6OES - chains A and B of the 10 polymer chains in the assembly; structure by electron microscopy, 3.06 A resolution.

# Chain A
Molecule: V(D)J recombination-activating protein 1
Source organism: Mus musculus
Notes: EC 3.1.-.-, 2.3.2.27
UniProtKB: P15919 (RAG1_MOUSE); numbering as in UniProt (aligned over 1-1040)
Amino-acid sequence (1040 residues; row label = number of the first residue in the row):
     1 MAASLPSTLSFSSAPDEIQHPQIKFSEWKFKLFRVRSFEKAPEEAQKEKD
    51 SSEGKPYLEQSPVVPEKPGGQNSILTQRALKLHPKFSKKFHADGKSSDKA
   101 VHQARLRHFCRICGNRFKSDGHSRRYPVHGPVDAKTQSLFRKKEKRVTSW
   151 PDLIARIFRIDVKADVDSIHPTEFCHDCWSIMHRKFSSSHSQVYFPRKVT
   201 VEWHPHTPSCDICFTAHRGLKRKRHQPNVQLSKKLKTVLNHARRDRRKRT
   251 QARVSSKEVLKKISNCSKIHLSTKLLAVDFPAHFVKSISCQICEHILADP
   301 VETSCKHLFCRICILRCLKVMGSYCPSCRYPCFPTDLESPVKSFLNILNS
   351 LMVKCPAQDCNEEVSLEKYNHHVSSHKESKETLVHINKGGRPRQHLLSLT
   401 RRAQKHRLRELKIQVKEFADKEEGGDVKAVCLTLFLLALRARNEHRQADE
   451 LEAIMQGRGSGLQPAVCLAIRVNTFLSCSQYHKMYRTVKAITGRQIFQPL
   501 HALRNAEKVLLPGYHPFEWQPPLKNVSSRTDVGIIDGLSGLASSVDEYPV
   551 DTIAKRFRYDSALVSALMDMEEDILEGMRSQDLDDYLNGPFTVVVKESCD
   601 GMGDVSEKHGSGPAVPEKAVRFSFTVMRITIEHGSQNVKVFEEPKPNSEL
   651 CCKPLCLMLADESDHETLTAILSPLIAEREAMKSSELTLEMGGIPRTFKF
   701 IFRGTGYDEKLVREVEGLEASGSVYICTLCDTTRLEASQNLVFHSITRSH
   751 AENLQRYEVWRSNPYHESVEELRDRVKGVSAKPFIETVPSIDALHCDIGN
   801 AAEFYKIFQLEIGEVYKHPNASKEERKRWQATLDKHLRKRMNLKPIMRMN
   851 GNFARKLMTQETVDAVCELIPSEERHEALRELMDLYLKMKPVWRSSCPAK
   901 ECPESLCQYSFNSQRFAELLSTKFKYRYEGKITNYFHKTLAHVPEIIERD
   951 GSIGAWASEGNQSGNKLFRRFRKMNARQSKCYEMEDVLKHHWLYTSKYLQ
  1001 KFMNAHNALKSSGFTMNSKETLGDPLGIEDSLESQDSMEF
Disordered / not traced: 1-460, 1009-1040
Differences from the reference sequence: engineered mutation Gln962 (Glu in P15919)
Metal / ion sites: Ca2+: Asp600, Gly601 (shared with 1 residue of chain F); Zn2+: Cys727, Cys730, His937, His942
Swiss-Prot annotation at these positions:
  - zinc finger: Cys290 to Arg329 (RING-type), Leu351 to Lys380 (RAG1-type)
  - DNA-binding region: Gly389 to Gln456 (NBD)
  - binding site (Zn(2+)): Cys266, His270, Cys290, Cys293, His295, Cys305, His307, Cys310, Cys313, Cys325, Cys328, Cys355, Cys360, His372, His376
  - binding site (a divalent metal cation): Asp600, Asp708
  - site: Trp893 (Essential for DNA hairpin formation, participates in base-stacking interactions near the cleavage site)
  - cross-link: Lys233 (Glycyl lysine isopeptide (Lys-Gly) (interchain with G-Cter in ubiquitin))
  - mutagenesis: Lys233 (K233M: Abolishes autoubiquitination), His307 (H307A: Displays lower E3 ligase activity and affects the joining step of V(D)J recombination), Cys325 (C325G: Loss of E3 ligase activity and affects the joining step of V(D)J recombination), Arg391 (R391A: Defects in converting nicked products to hairpins; R391L: Impairs DNA-binding and hairpin formation while maintaining some nicking activity), Arg393 (R393A: Impairs DNA-binding and hairpin formation while maintaining some nicking activity), Arg401 (R401A: Allows robust hairpin activity), Arg402 (R402A: Defects in converting nicked products to hairpins), Lys405 (K405A: Reduced hairpin activity), His406 (H406A: Allows robust hairpin activity), Arg407 (R407A: Impairs DNA-binding and reduces hairpin formation without affecting nicking activity), Asn443 (N443A: Impairs DNA-binding; when associated with A-445), His445 (H445A: Impairs DNA-binding; when associated with A-443), 22 further mutagenesis entries in UniProt
Reported in the primary citation:
  - binding site for the 50-nt DNA strand: Met847, Arg848
  - mutagenesis - E962Q: abolished catalytic activity (disintegration reaction) (citing earlier work)
  - mutagenesis - R848A (2 fold): increased catalytic activity on disintegration
  - mutagenesis - R848A (3 fold): increased catalytic activity (strand-transfer reaction)
  - binding site for the 61-nt DNA strand: Met847

# Chain B
Molecule: V(D)J recombination-activating protein 2
Source organism: Mus musculus
UniProtKB: P21784 (RAG2_MOUSE); residues 1-527 here = UniProt positions 1-527
Amino-acid sequence (527 residues; numbered 1 to 527; the number before each row is that of its first residue):
     1 MSLQMVTVGHNIALIQPGFSLMNFDGQVFFFGQKGWPKRSCPTGVFHFDI
    51 KQNHLKLKPAIFSKDSCYLPPLRYPATCSYKGSIDSDKHQYIIHGGKTPN
   101 NELSDKIYIMSVACKNNKKVTFRCTEKDLVGDVPEPRYGHSIDVVYSRGK
   151 SMGVLFGGRSYMPSTQRTTEKWNSVADCLPHVFLIDFEFGCATSYILPEL
   201 QDGLSFHVSIARNDTVYILGGHSLASNIRPANLYRIRVDLPLGTPAVNCT
   251 VLPGGISVSSAILTQTNNDEFVIVGGYQLENQKRMVCSLVSLGDNTIEIS
   301 EMETPDWTSDIKHSKIWFGSNMGNGTIFLGIPGDNKQAMSEAFYFYTLRC
   351 SEEDLSEDQKIVSNSQTSTEDPGDSTPFEDSEEFCFSAEATSFDGDDEFD
   401 TYNEDDEDDESVTGYWITCCPTCDVDINTWVPFYSTELNKPAMIYCSHGD
   451 GHWVHAQCMDLEERTLIHLSEGSNKYYCNEHVQIARALQTPKRNPPLQKP
   501 PMKSLHKKGSGKVLTPAKKSFLRRLFD
Disordered / not traced: 82-87, 351-527
Swiss-Prot annotation at these positions:
  - zinc finger: Trp416 to Ile484 (PHD-type)
  - binding site (Zn(2+)): Cys419, Cys423, Cys446, His452, His455, Cys458, Cys478, His481
  - mutagenesis: Asp128 (D128N: Does not affect the endonuclease activity of the RAG complex), Glu199 (E199Q: Does not affect the endonuclease activity of the RAG complex), Asp202 (D202N: Does not affect the endonuclease activity of the RAG complex), Glu280 (E280Q: Does not affect the endonuclease activity of the RAG complex), Asp310 (D310N: Does not affect the endonuclease activity of the RAG complex), Asp358 (D358N: Does not affect the endonuclease activity of the RAG complex), Asp374 (D374N: Does not affect the endonuclease activity of the RAG complex), Tyr402 (Y402A: Reduced interaction with histones), Asn403 (N403A: Reduced interaction with histones), Asp406 (D406A: Reduced interaction with histones), Glu407 (E407A: Reduced interaction with histones), Asp408 (D408A: Induces a slight reduction in V(D)J recombination without affecting interaction with histones), 7 further mutagenesis entries in UniProt

# Chain A / chain B interface
Pairs across the interface (91; chain A residue first):
  Asn525(A) with Ser164(B), hydrogen bond (side chain-backbone); Arg167(B), hydrogen bond (side chain-backbone); Thr168(B); Thr169(B), hydrogen bond (backbone-backbone); Trp172(B)
  Val526(A) with Thr169(B)
  Ser527(A) with Glu170(B), hydrogen bond
  Val532(A) with Glu170(B)
  Leu538(A) with Asn173(B), hydrogen bond (backbone-side chain)
  Ser539(A) with Thr169(B), hydrogen bond (side chain-backbone); Glu170(B); Lys171(B); Trp172(B), hydrogen bond (backbone-backbone); Asn173(B), hydrogen bond (backbone-backbone); Ser174(B)
  Gly540(A) with Lys171(B); Asn173(B); Ser174(B)
  Leu541(A) with Asn173(B)
  Ser544(A) with Glu280(B)
  Val545(A) with Arg229(B); Tyr277(B), hydrophobic; Glu280(B), hydrogen bond (backbone-side chain); Ile316(B), hydrophobic
  Asp546(A) with Tyr74(B); Phe206(B); His222(B), salt bridge; Arg229(B), salt bridge; Ser259(B), hydrogen bond; Ser260(B), hydrogen bond; Tyr277(B)
  Glu547(A) with Tyr74(B); Tyr138(B), hydrogen bond; Arg159(B), salt bridge; Val175(B)
  Tyr548(A) with Gln16(B), hydrogen bond; Pro17(B); Lys34(B), hydrogen bond; Arg73(B)
  Arg556(A) with Thr169(B), hydrogen bond (side chain-backbone)
  Arg558(A) with Glu170(B), salt bridge
  Pro616(A) with Lys336(B)
  Asp664(A) with Lys34(B), salt bridge
  His665(A) with Trp36(B); Pro99(B); Asn100(B)
  Glu666(A) with Gln16(B); Lys34(B), salt bridge; Gly35(B), hydrogen bond (side chain-backbone); Arg73(B); Pro99(B); Asn101(B)
  Thr669(A) with Pro99(B), hydrogen bond (side chain-backbone); Asn100(B); Asn101(B), hydrogen bond
  Ala670(A) with Asn101(B), hydrogen bond (backbone-side chain); Asn173(B), hydrogen bond (backbone-side chain)
  Pro674(A) with Thr169(B); Trp172(B), hydrophobic
  Ala677(A) with Thr169(B); Trp172(B), hydrophobic
  Glu678(A) with Thr169(B), hydrogen bond
  Glu719(A) with Arg39(B)
  Tyr757(A) with Trp36(B); Pro70(B)
  Trp760(A) with Pro42(B); Tyr68(B)
  Arg761(A) with Cys67(B); Tyr68(B), hydrogen bond (backbone-backbone); Lys106(B); Tyr108(B), hydrogen bond; Glu126(B), salt bridge
  Ser762(A) with Cys67(B), hydrogen bond (backbone-side chain)
  Asn763(A) with Lys64(B); Ser66(B), hydrogen bond (side chain-backbone); Tyr68(B)
  His766(A) with Lys64(B); Asp65(B)
  Glu767(A) with Lys64(B), hydrogen bond (backbone-backbone)
  Ser768(A) with Tyr68(B)
  Val769(A) with Arg39(B); Pro42(B), hydrophobic; Tyr68(B)
  Leu772(A) with Tyr68(B), hydrophobic
  Arg773(A) with Arg39(B)
  Ala781(A) with Trp36(B), hydrophobic
  Lys782(A) with Trp36(B); Asn100(B), hydrogen bond (backbone-side chain); Glu102(B), salt bridge
  Pro783(A) with Asn100(B)
  Phe784(A) with Asn100(B)
Other interface residues (no listed pair), chain A (47 interface residues in all): Ile535, Ala542, Ser543, Pro549, Ala614, Ser673, Ser780
Other interface residues (no listed pair), chain B (46 interface residues in all): Pro37, Leu279, Lys315

# In short
Chain A and chain B form an interface of 47 and 46 residues respectively; the contacts include 27 hydrogen
bonds and 8 salt bridges. Polar contacts include Asp546(A)-His222(B), Asp546(A)-Arg229(B) and
Glu547(A)-Arg159(B). The paper reports a binding site for the 50-nt DNA strand at Met847(A) and Arg848(A);
E962Q of chain A abolishes catalytic activity (disintegration reaction).
Here chain A is V(D)J recombination-activating protein 1 and chain B is V(D)J recombination-activating protein
2, both from Mus musculus. Entry 6OES (Cryo-EM structure of mouse RAG1/2 STC complex (without NBD domain)) was
determined by electron microscopy (same publication as 6OET).
